8VZ8 - chains A and B of the 4 polymer chains in the assembly; structure by X-ray diffraction, 3.45 A resolution.

Chain A:
Molecule: Major histocompatibility complex class I-related gene protein
Organism: Mus musculus
UniProtKB: Q8HWB0 (HMR1_MOUSE); residues 0-270 here correspond to UniProt positions 18-288 (UniProt number = residue number + 18)
Amino-acid sequence (271 residues; numbered 0 to 270; the number before each row is that of its first residue; numbering starts at 0):
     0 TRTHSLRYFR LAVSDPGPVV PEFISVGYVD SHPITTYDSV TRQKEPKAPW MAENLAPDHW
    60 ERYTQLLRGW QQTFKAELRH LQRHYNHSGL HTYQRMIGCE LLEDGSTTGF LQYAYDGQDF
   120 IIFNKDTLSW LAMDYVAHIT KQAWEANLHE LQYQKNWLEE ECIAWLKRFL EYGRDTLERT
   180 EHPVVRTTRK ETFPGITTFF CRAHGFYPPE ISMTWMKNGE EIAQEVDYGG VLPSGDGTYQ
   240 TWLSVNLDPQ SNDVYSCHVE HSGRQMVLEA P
Unresolved in the structure: 0-1, 193-195
Differences from the reference sequence: conflict Ser261 (Cys279 in Q8HWB0)
Disulfides: Cys98-Cys161, Cys200-Cys256
Glycans and other covalent adducts: compound 2LJ linked to Lys43
Ligand contacts: 2LJ (1-deoxy-1-({2,6-dioxo-5-[(E)-propylideneamino]-1,2,3,6-tetrahydropyrimidin-4-yl}amino)-D-ribitol): Tyr7, Phe8, Arg9, Ser24, Thr34, His58, Tyr62, Leu66, Trp69, Arg94, Ile96, Tyr152, Gln153, Trp156
Swiss-Prot annotation at these positions:
  - binding site (8-(9H-purin-6-yl)-2-oxa-8-azabicyclo[3.3.1]nona-3,6-diene-4,6-dicarbaldehyde): Tyr7, Arg9, Lys43, His58, Arg94
  - binding site (5-(2-oxoethylideneamino)-6-(D-ribitylamino)uracil): Arg9, Ser24, Lys43, Arg94, Tyr152, Gln153
  - binding site (5-(2-oxopropylideneamino)-6-(D-ribitylamino)uracil): Arg9, Ser24, Lys43, Arg94, Tyr152, Gln153
  - binding site (7-hydroxy-6-methyl-8-(1-D-ribityl)lumazine): Arg9, Ser24, Lys43, Arg94, Tyr152, Gln153
  - binding site (2-amino-4-oxopteridine-6-carbaldehyde): Lys43
  - binding site (pyridoxal): Lys43
  - glycosylation: Asn85 (N-linked (GlcNAc...) asparagine)
From the paper describing this entry:
  - binding site for 2LJ: Arg9, Lys43, Arg94, Tyr152, Gln153

Chain B:
Molecule: Beta-2-microglobulin
Organism: Mus musculus
UniProtKB: P01887 (B2MG_MOUSE); residues -3 to 96 here correspond to UniProt positions 20-119 (UniProt number = residue number + 23)
Amino-acid sequence (100 residues; each row starts with the number of its first residue; numbers below 1 keep their minus sign (Ala-3 is residue -3)):
    -3 AIQKTPQIQV YSRHPPENGK PNILNCYVTQ FHPPHIEIQM LKNGKKIPKV EMSDMSFSKD
    57 WSFYILAHTE FTPTETDTYA CRVKHASMAE PKTVYWDRDM
Unresolved in the structure: 96
Disulfides: Cys22-Cys77

How chain A and chain B interact:
Residue-residue contacts - 44 pairs, chain A then chain B:
  Phe8(A) with Phe53(B), hydrophobic; Ser54(B)
  Leu10(A) with Phe53(B), hydrophobic; Phe59(B), hydrophobic
  Pro17(A) with His31(B), hydrogen bond (backbone-side chain)
  Val19(A) with His31(B)
  Ile23(A) with Phe53(B), hydrophobic
  Val25(A) with Phe53(B), hydrophobic
  Tyr27(A) with Met51(B); Ser52(B); Phe53(B), hydrogen bond (side chain-backbone)
  Thr91(A) with His28(B), hydrogen bond; Pro30(B)
  Gln93(A) with His28(B), hydrogen bond; Trp57(B); Phe59(B)
  Arg94(A) with Trp57(B)
  Met95(A) with Lys55(B); Trp57(B), hydrophobic
  Gln111(A) with Trp57(B)
  Tyr112(A) with Trp57(B)
  Ala113(A) with Trp57(B), hydrophobic
  Asp115(A) with Ala-3(B); Ile-2(B); His28(B)
  Gly116(A) with His28(B), hydrogen bond (backbone-side chain); Trp57(B)
  Asp118(A) with Trp57(B), hydrogen bond
  Arg201(A) with Arg94(B); Asp95(B)
  His203(A) with Arg9(B); Pro11(B)
  Leu231(A) with Gln5(B); Tyr7(B), hydrophobic
  Pro232(A) with Tyr7(B), hydrogen bond (backbone-side chain); Asn21(B); Tyr23(B); Leu62(B)
  Ser233(A) with Arg9(B), hydrogen bond (backbone-side chain); Asn21(B), hydrogen bond (backbone-side chain)
  Gly234(A) with Leu62(B)
  Gln239(A) with Tyr7(B); Ser8(B), hydrogen bond (side chain-backbone); Arg9(B), hydrogen bond (side chain-backbone)
Also at the interface, not in a pair above, chain A (29 interface residues in all): Arg9, Val12, Val18, Phe199, Asp235
Also at the interface, not in a pair above, chain B (25 interface residues in all): His10, Pro29, Ile32

In short:
Chain A and chain B form an interface of 29 and 25 residues respectively, with 11 hydrogen bonds. Among the
polar pairs are Pro17(A)-His31(B), Tyr27(A)-Phe53(B) and Thr91(A)-His28(B). Compound 2LJ is covalently linked
to Lys43(A). The paper reports a binding site for 2LJ at Arg9(A), Lys43(A) and Arg94(A) among others.
Here chain A is Major histocompatibility complex class I-related gene protein and chain B is
Beta-2-microglobulin, both from Mus musculus. Entry 8VZ8 (Crystal structure of mouse MAIT M2B TCR-MR1-5-OP-RU
complex) was determined by X-ray diffraction, deposited together with 8VZ9.
